PDB entry 4SDH | X-ray diffraction, 1.60 A resolution | chains A and B

== Chain A (and B) ==
Molecule: Hemoglobin I (deoxy)
Source organism: Scapharca inaequivalvis
Notes: chain B of this document is another copy of the same molecule, construct and numbering; everything in this record applies to it too
Reference sequence: P02213 (GLB1_SCAIN); residues 1-146 here = UniProt positions 1-146
Chain sequence (146 residues; each row starts with the number of its first residue):
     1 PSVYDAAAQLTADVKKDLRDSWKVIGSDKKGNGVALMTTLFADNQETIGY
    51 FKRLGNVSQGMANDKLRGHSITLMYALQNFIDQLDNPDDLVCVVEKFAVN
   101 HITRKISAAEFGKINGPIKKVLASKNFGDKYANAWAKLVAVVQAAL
Unresolved in the structure: 1
Metal / ion sites: heme Fe near His101 (its only coordinating residue here)
Ligand contacts: heme (HEM): Leu40, Thr47, Tyr50, Phe51, Arg53, Leu54, His69, Thr72, Leu73, Ala76, Leu77, Phe97, Asn100, His101, Arg104, Ile106, Glu110, Phe111, Ile114
UniProt features mapped onto this chain:
  - binding site (heme b): His101

== Interface between chain A and chain B ==
Contacting residue pairs - 40 pairs, chain A then chain B:
  Lys30(A) with Asp89(B), salt bridge
  Arg53(A) with Lys96(B); Val99(B)
  Asp64(A) with Cys92(B)
  Arg67(A) with Asp88(B), hydrogen bond (side chain-backbone); Asp89(B), salt bridge; Cys92(B)
  Gly68(A) with Cys92(B), hydrogen bond (backbone-side chain); Lys96(B)
  His69(A) with Lys96(B), hydrogen bond
  Ile71(A) with Asn79(B); Gln83(B); Val93(B), hydrophobic
  Thr72(A) with Asn79(B), hydrogen bond; Lys96(B)
  Tyr75(A) with Tyr75(B); Gln78(B); Asn79(B); Asp82(B), hydrogen bond; Gln83(B), hydrogen bond
  Gln78(A) with Tyr75(B)
  Asn79(A) with Ile71(B); Thr72(B), hydrogen bond; Tyr75(B)
  Asp82(A) with Tyr75(B), hydrogen bond
  Gln83(A) with Ile71(B); Tyr75(B)
  Asp88(A) with Arg67(B), hydrogen bond (backbone-side chain)
  Asp89(A) with Lys30(B), salt bridge; Arg67(B), salt bridge
  Cys92(A) with Asp64(B); Arg67(B); Gly68(B), hydrogen bond (side chain-backbone)
  Val93(A) with Ile71(B), hydrophobic
  Lys96(A) with Arg53(B); Gly68(B); His69(B), hydrogen bond; Thr72(B)
  Val99(A) with Arg53(B)
  Asn100(A) with Asn100(B)
Other interface residues (no listed pair), chain A (22 interface residues in all): Asn86, Arg104
Other interface residues (no listed pair), chain B (22 interface residues in all): Asn86, Arg104

== In short ==
Chain A and chain B each contribute 22 residues to their interface; the contacts include 11 hydrogen bonds and
4 salt bridges. Polar contacts include Lys30(A)-Asp89(B), Arg67(A)-Asp89(B) and Arg67(A)-Asp88(B). Bound to
chain A: heme. UniProt lists heme b-binding residue His101(A) on chain A.
Chain A and chain B are both Hemoglobin I (deoxy) (Scapharca inaequivalvis); the structure, High resolution
crystallographic analysis of a cooperative dimeric hemoglobin, was determined by X-ray diffraction (same
publication as 3SDH).
